Entry 5ZGH (electron microscopy, 3.82 A resolution); this record covers chains B and M of the 15 polymer chains in the assembly.

Chain B:
Molecule: PsaB
Source organism: Cyanidioschyzon merolae (strain 10D)
Notes: EC 1.97.1.12
Reference sequence: Q85FY6 (PSAB_CYAM1); numbering as in UniProt (aligned over 1-732)
Sequence (732 residues; each row starts with the number of its first residue):
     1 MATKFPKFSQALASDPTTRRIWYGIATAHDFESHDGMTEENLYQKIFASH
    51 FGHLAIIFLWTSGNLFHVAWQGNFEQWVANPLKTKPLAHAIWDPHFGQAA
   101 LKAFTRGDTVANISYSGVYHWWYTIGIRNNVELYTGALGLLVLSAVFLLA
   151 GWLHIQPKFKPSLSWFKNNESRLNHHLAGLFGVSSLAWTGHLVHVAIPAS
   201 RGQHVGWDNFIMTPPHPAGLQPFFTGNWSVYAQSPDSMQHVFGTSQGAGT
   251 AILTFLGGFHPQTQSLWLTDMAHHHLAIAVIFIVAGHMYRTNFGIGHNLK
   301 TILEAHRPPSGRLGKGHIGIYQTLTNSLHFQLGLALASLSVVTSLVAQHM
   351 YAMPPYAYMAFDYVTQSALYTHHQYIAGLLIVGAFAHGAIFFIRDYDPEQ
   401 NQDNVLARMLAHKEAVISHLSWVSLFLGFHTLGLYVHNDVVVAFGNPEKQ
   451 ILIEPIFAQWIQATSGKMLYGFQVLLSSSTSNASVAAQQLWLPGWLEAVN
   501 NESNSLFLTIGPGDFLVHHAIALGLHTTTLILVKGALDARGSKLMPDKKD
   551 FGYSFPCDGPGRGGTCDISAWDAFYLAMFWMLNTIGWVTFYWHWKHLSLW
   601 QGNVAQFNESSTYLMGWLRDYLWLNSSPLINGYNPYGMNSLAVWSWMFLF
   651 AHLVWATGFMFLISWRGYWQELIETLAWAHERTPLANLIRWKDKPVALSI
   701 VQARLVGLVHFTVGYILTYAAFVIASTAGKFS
Not modelled in the structure: 1
Residues lining bound ligands:
  - (2S)-2,3-dihydroxypropyl octadecanoate (3XQ): Phe426, His430, Leu434, Ile453
  - beta-carotene (BCR), molecule 1: Phe5, Ile25, Ile689
  - beta-carotene (BCR), molecule 2: Leu54, Ile57, Phe58, Trp60, Phe147, Gly179, Val183, Ser184
  - beta-carotene (BCR), molecule 3: Phe58, Leu65, Trp121, Trp122, Gly136, Leu140, Leu143, Trp207
  - beta-carotene (BCR), molecule 4: Leu186, Leu220, Ile283, Val284, His287, Ile295
  - beta-carotene (BCR), molecule 5: Phe330, Gly333, Leu334, Ala337, Val341, Ile381, Ala384, Phe385, Gly388, Phe391, Phe392, Ala536
  - beta-carotene (BCR), molecule 6: Phe429, Leu432, Gly433, Val436
  - beta-carotene (BCR), molecule 7: Trp646, Met647, Phe650, Trp669, Leu672, Ile673, Leu676
  - chlorophyll a (CLA), molecule 1: Phe5, Phe8, Gly24, Ile25, Ala28, His29, Phe31, Met37, Lys45, Ser49, His53, Ile56
  - chlorophyll a (CLA), molecule 2: Thr18, Ile21, Trp22, Ile673, Leu676, Ala677, His680, Ile689, Arg690, Trp691, Lys692, Asp693, Pro695, Val696, Leu698
  - chlorophyll a (CLA), molecule 3: Trp22, Phe650, Leu653, Val654, Thr657, Met660, Phe661, Leu698, Val706, Val709, His710, Val713
  - chlorophyll a (CLA), molecule 4: Ile25, Ala26, Thr27, Ala28, His29, Asp30, His329, Leu332, Leu336, Leu379, Leu380, Val382, Gly383, Ala386, His387, Ile390, Arg394, Tyr553, Trp571, Phe574, Met578, Leu705, Val709, Val713, Leu717
  - chlorophyll a (CLA), molecule 5: His29, Phe31, Glu32, Leu42, Tyr43, Ile46, Ser49, His50, His53, Leu54, Ile57, Phe166, Arg172, His176, Leu180, Leu328, His329, Gln331, Leu332, Ala335, Leu336, Leu339
  - chlorophyll a (CLA), molecule 6: His29, His53, Ile56, Ile57, Trp60, Ile376, Leu379, Leu380
  - chlorophyll a (CLA), molecule 7: Phe47, Phe51, Val146, Phe147, Leu149, Ala150, Leu153, His154, Phe159, Pro161, Trp165
  - chlorophyll a (CLA), molecule 8: Phe47, His50, Phe51, Leu54, Trp121, Phe147, Trp165, Phe166, Asn168, Ser171, Arg172, His175, His176, Gly179, Leu180, Phe181, Tyr356
  - chlorophyll a (CLA), molecule 9: Ile57, Phe58, Trp60, Thr61, Ser116, Gly117, Trp121, Ser184, Ala187, Leu339, Val342, Thr343, Val346, Met350, Tyr356, Leu369, His372, His373, Ile376, Leu380
  - chlorophyll a (CLA), molecule 10: Leu59, Trp60, Ser62, Gly63, Phe66, His67, Trp70, Gln71, His89, Ala90, Ile91, Trp92, Leu141
  - chlorophyll a (CLA), molecule 11: Trp60, Asn64, His67, Val68, Ala88, His89, Asn112, Ile113, Ser114, Tyr115, Ser116, Val643, Trp644, Met647, Leu717
  - chlorophyll a (CLA), molecule 12: Trp60, Asn64, Tyr115, Ser116, Val118, Ala368, Thr371, His372, Tyr375, Ile376, Leu379, Trp644, Met647, Ile716, Leu717, Tyr719, Ala720, Ile724
  - chlorophyll a (CLA), molecule 13: His89, Ala90, Ile91, Trp92, Asp93, His95, Phe96, Asn112, Ala642, Val643, Trp646
  - chlorophyll a (CLA), molecule 14: Trp92, Pro94, His95
  - chlorophyll a (CLA), molecule 15: Trp121, Thr124, Ile125, Leu180, Phe181, Ser184, Ser185, Trp188, Leu192, Leu268, Met271, His274, His275, Ile278, Phe282, Val342, Leu345, Val346, Met350, Pro355, Tyr356
  - chlorophyll a (CLA), molecule 16: Ile125, Gly126, Ile127, Glu132, Thr135, Gly136, Ser184, Ala187, Trp188, Gly190, His191, His194, Val195, Val205, Gly206, Trp207, Phe210
  - chlorophyll a (CLA), molecule 17: Trp165, Asn168, Ser171, His175, Thr291, Asn292, Phe293
  - chlorophyll a (CLA), molecule 18: Asn169, Arg172, Leu173, His176, Leu177, Phe181, Phe282, Leu299, Leu303, Tyr321, Leu324, Thr325, Gln331, Leu334, Ala335, Ser338, Leu339, Val342
  - chlorophyll a (CLA), molecule 19: Leu173, Leu177, Ile281, Phe282, Ala285, Met288, Tyr289, Leu299, Ile302
  - chlorophyll a (CLA), molecule 20: Asn174, His175, Ala178, Gly179, Val183, Ile283, His287, Tyr289, Thr291, Phe293, Gly294, Ile295
  - chlorophyll a (CLA), molecule 21: Leu186, Ala187, Thr189, Gly190, Val193, His194, Phe210, Thr213, Pro214, Pro215, His216, Gly219, Leu220, Tyr231, Ile252, Leu253, Leu276
  - chlorophyll a (CLA), molecule 22: Trp228, Ser229, Tyr231, Ala232, Leu253, Phe255, His273, Leu276, Ala277, Val280, Ile281, Leu490
  - chlorophyll a (CLA), molecule 23: Phe255, Gly258, Leu266, Asp270, Met271, His273, His274, Ala277, Ile278, Ile281, Leu345, His349, Met353, Trp491, Trp495
  - chlorophyll a (CLA), molecule 24: Val284, His287, Met288, Ile295, Gly296, His297
  - chlorophyll a (CLA), molecule 25: Met288, His297, Thr301, Ile302, Ala305, His306
  - chlorophyll a (CLA), molecule 26: Ile302, Leu303, His306, Leu313, His317, Ile320, Phe330, Val405, Leu406, Met409
  - chlorophyll a (CLA), molecule 27: Ala305, His306, Arg307, Pro308, Pro309, Ser310, Arg312, Leu313
  - chlorophyll a (CLA), molecule 28: Arg312, Leu313, Gly314, Val405, Arg408, Met409, His412, Ala415, Val416, His419
  - chlorophyll a (CLA), molecule 29: Leu334, Ala337, Ser338, Val341, Leu345, Gln348, His349, Tyr351, Ala352, Met353, Leu506, Phe507
  - chlorophyll a (CLA), molecule 30: Val341, Ser344, Leu345, Gln348, Gln374, Gly378, Ile381, Phe385, Leu525, Thr528, Thr529, Leu532, Met581, Thr584, Ile585
  - chlorophyll a (CLA), molecule 31: Gln348, Tyr351, Tyr370, Gln374, Phe457, Ala458, Ile461, Gln462, Phe507, Leu508, Ile510, His518, Ile521, Leu525, Val588, Tyr591, Trp592, Lys595
  - chlorophyll a (CLA), molecule 32: Ala415, His419, Trp422
  - chlorophyll a (CLA), molecule 33: Val416, His419, Leu420, Trp422, Val423, Ala522, Leu525, His526
  - chlorophyll a (CLA), molecule 34: Ser418, His419, Ser421, Trp422, Leu425
  - chlorophyll a (CLA), molecule 35: Ser421, Ser424, Leu425, Gly428, Phe429, Leu432, Leu523, Thr527, Leu530, Ile531, Leu576, Phe579, Trp580
  - chlorophyll a (CLA), molecule 36: Trp422, Leu425, Phe426, Phe429, His430
  - chlorophyll a (CLA), molecule 37: Trp422, Val423, Phe426, Leu427, Ile453, Glu454, Pro455, Ile456, Phe457, Ala458, Asp514, Phe515, His518, His519, Ala522, His526
  - chlorophyll a (CLA), molecule 38: Phe429, Leu432, Gly433, Leu434, Val436, His437, Val440, Val441, Lys449, Ile451
  - chlorophyll a (CLA), molecule 39: Thr431, Leu432, Val436, Asp439, Val440, Leu523, Phe579, Trp580, Asn583, Trp587, Leu614, Leu618, Trp655, Phe711
  - chlorophyll a (CLA), molecule 40: Thr431, Leu432, Tyr435, Val517, Ala520, Asn583, Trp587, Phe590, Tyr591, Leu614, Trp617, Leu622, Ser626, Ile630, Phe648, His652, Trp655, Phe711, Tyr715, Thr718, Tyr719, Phe722
  - chlorophyll a (CLA), molecule 41: Trp460, Ile461, Thr464, Ser465, Leu475, Leu476, Trp491, Trp495, Phe507
  - chlorophyll a (CLA), molecule 42: Leu475, Asn482, Ala483, Ala486, Ala487, Trp491
  - chlorophyll a (CLA), molecule 43: Trp646, Leu649, Phe650, His652, Leu653, Trp655, Ala656, Phe659
  - chlorophyll a (CLA), molecule 44: Leu653, Ala656, Thr657, Phe659, Met660, Ile663, Ser664, Tyr668, Trp669, Leu672
  - chlorophyll a (CLA), molecule 45: Leu676, Ala679, His680, Thr683, Ala686, Ile689
  - chlorophyll a (CLA), molecule 46: Trp678, Ala679, Arg682, Thr683, Pro684
  - chlorophyll a (CLA), molecule 47: Pro684, Leu685, Ala686, Ile689
  - phylloquinone (PQN): Ile21, Trp22, Ile25, Met660, Phe661, Ser664, Trp665, Arg666, Trp669, Ala697, Leu698, Ala703
  - 4Fe-4S cluster (SF4): Cys557, Gly559, Pro560, Thr565, Cys566, Ile700, Arg704
Curated features (UniProtKB/Swiss-Prot):
  - binding site ([4Fe-4S] cluster): Cys557, Cys566
  - binding site (chlorophyll a): His652, Met660, Tyr668
  - binding site (phylloquinone): Trp669

Chain M:
Molecule: PsaM
Source organism: Cyanidioschyzon merolae (strain 10D)
Reference sequence: Q85G73 (Q85G73_CYAM1); residues 1-29 here = UniProt positions 1-29
Sequence (29 residues; numbered 1 to 29; the number before each row is that of its first residue):
     1 MITDNQVFVALIMALVCGYLAVKLAKQLA
Not modelled in the structure: 1, 29
Residues lining bound ligands: chlorophyll a (CLA): Val7, Ala10, Leu11, Ala14, Gly18, Ala21

How chain B and chain M interact:
Contacting residue pairs (26; chain B residue first):
  Ala48(B) with Leu28(M), hydrophobic
  Leu59(B) with Cys17(M), hydrophobic
  Phe66(B) with Val7(M), hydrophobic; Ala10(M), hydrophobic
  Ala69(B) with Ile2(M)
  Trp70(B) with Val7(M)
  Tyr134(B) with Ile2(M), hydrogen bond (side chain-backbone); Gln6(M)
  Leu138(B) with Ala10(M), hydrophobic; Met13(M), hydrophobic
  Leu141(B) with Ala10(M); Met13(M), hydrophobic; Ala14(M), hydrophobic
  Ser144(B) with Cys17(M)
  Ala145(B) with Leu20(M)
  Leu148(B) with Cys17(M); Leu20(M), hydrophobic; Ala21(M); Leu24(M), hydrophobic
  Leu149(B) with Leu20(M), hydrophobic
  Gly151(B) with Leu24(M)
  Trp152(B) with Lys23(M); Gln27(M), hydrogen bond
  Ile155(B) with Gln27(M), hydrogen bond (backbone-side chain); Leu28(M), hydrophobic
  Gln156(B) with Gln27(M), hydrogen bond
Other interface residues (no listed pair), chain B (20 interface residues in all): Lys45, Ser49, Gly52, Asn130
Other interface residues (no listed pair), chain M (15 interface residues in all): Thr3, Val9

Summary:
The interface between chain B and chain M involves 20 residues on one side and 15 on the other, with 4
hydrogen bonds. Polar pairs include Tyr134(B)-Ile2(M), Trp152(B)-Gln27(M) and Ile155(B)-Gln27(M). One
chlorophyll a molecule is bound between chain B and chain M.
Chain B is PsaB and chain M is PsaM, both from Cyanidioschyzon merolae (strain 10D); the structure, Cryo-EM
structure of the red algal PSI-LHCR, was determined by electron microscopy, deposited together with 5ZGB.
